PDB entry 8WJN | electron microscopy, 5.58 A resolution (low resolution: residue-level contacts below are approximate; hydrogen-bond / salt-bridge calls are withheld) | chains A and H of the 5 polymer chains in the assembly

== Chain A ==
Name: Structural maintenance of chromosomes protein 5
Organism: Saccharomyces cerevisiae S288C
UniProtKB: Q08204 (SMC5_YEAST); residues 1-1093 here = UniProt positions 1-1093
Amino-acid sequence (1093 residues; numbered 1 to 1093; the number before each row is that of its first residue):
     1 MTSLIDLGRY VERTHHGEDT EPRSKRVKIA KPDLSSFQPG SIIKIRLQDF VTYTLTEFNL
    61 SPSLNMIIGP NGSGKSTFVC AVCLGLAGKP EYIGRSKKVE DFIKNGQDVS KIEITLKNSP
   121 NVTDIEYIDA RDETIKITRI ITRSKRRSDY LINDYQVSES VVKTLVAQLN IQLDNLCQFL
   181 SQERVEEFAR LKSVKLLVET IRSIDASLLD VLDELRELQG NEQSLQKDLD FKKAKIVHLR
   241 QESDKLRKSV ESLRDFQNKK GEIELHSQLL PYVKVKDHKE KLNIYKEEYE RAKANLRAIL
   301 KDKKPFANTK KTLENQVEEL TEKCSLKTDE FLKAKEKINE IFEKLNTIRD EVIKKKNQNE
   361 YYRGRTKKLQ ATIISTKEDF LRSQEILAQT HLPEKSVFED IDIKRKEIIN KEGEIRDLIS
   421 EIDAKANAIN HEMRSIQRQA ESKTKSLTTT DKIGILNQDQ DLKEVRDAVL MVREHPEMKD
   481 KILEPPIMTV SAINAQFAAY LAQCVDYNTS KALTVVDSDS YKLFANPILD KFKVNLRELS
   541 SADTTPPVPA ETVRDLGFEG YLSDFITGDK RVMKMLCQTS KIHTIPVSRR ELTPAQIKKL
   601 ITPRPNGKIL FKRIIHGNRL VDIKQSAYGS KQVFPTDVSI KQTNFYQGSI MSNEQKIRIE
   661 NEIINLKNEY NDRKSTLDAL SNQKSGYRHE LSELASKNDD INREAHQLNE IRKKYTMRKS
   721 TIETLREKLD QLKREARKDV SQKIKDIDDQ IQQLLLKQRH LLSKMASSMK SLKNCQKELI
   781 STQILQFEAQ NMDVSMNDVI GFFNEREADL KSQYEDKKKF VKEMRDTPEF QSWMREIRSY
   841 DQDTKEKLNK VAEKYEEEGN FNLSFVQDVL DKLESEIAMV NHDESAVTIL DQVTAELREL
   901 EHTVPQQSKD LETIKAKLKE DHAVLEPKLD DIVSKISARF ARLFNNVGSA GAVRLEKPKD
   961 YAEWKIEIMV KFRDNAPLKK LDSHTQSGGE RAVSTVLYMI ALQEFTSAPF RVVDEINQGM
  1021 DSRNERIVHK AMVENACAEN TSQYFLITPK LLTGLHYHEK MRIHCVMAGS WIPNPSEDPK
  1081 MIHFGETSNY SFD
Not modelled in the structure: 1-31, 262-267, 284-820, 1066-1093

== Chain H ==
Name: Non-structural maintenance of chromosomes element 4
Organism: Saccharomyces cerevisiae S288C
UniProtKB: A0A6L0Z6W9 (A0A6L0Z6W9_YEASX); numbering as in UniProt (aligned over 1-402)
Amino-acid sequence (402 residues; row label = number of the first residue in the row):
     1 MSSTVISRKR RNSTVTEPDS SGETRKQKKS RSDEKSSSSK DGDPQLEFKV LQGYRDLESE
    61 MHKGRAQVTR TGDIGVAMDN LNAVDSLFNK VIGIKNNGLF AHDARAMVSI SELAQISVRN
   121 LKFDDSRSMV NLENIVNSLK RYMLKEHFKL NNIAENRNDL TLAADEQSAA DQQEESDGDI
   181 DRTPDDNHTD KATSSFKATS MRHSYLQQFS HYNEFSQFNW FRIGALYNTI SKNAPITDHL
   241 MGPLSIEKKP RVLTQRRRNN DQVGEKITAE KITQHSLNST QQETTPEQVK KCFKKLSKKL
   301 GPEGSINLFK FIIDPNSFSR SIENLFYTSF LIKEGKLLME HDEEGLPTIK IKQSISHTDS
   361 RSKEIERQRR RAAHQNHIIF QMDMPTWRKL IKKYNITSPF LD
Not modelled in the structure: 1-38, 160-198, 247-291

== How chain A and chain H interact ==
Pairs across the interface - 34 pairs, chain A then chain H:
  Tyr53(A) with Gln381(H); Met382(H); Asp383(H)
  Asn59(A) with Ser319(H)
  Met66(A) with Tyr327(H)
  Ile67(A) with Phe326(H)
  Ile68(A) with Phe326(H)
  Gly69(A) with Phe326(H)
  Pro70(A) with Phe326(H); Ser329(H)
  Gly72(A) with His377(H)
  Ser73(A) with Gln381(H)
  Asp1021(A) with Arg361(H); Glu364(H); Arg367(H)
  Arg1023(A) with Ser360(H); Arg367(H)
  Asn1024(A) with Arg361(H)
  Leu1051(A) with Leu331(H); Lys333(H); Glu334(H)
  Leu1052(A) with Glu334(H); Arg367(H)
  Thr1053(A) with Leu331(H); Glu334(H)
  Gly1054(A) with Lys294(H)
  Tyr1057(A) with Cys292(H); Lys294(H); Tyr327(H)
  Ile1063(A) with Glu323(H); Tyr327(H)
  His1064(A) with Phe326(H)
  Cys1065(A) with Ile322(H); Phe326(H)
Also at the interface, not in a pair above, chain A (25 interface residues in all): Asn71, Ser1022, Lys1050, His1058, Met1061
Also at the interface, not in a pair above, chain H (20 interface residues in all): Ile379

== In short ==
25 residues of chain A and 20 residues of chain H are in contact.
Chain A is Structural maintenance of chromosomes protein 5 and chain H is Non-structural maintenance of
chromosomes element 4, both from Saccharomyces cerevisiae S288C; the structure, Cryo-EM structure of 6-subunit
Smc5/6 head region, was determined by electron microscopy together with 7YLM, 7YMD, 7YQH, 8HQS, 8I13, 8I21 and
6 further entries from the same study.
